PDB entry 3RJM | X-ray diffraction, 2.55 A resolution | chains B and C of the 6 polymer chains in the assembly

[Chain B]
Molecule: Caspase-2
Organism: Homo sapiens
Notes: EC 3.4.22.55
UniProt: P42575 (CASP2_HUMAN); residues 201-305 here correspond to UniProt positions 348-452 (UniProt number = residue number + 147)
Amino-acid sequence (117 residues; each row starts with the number of its first residue):
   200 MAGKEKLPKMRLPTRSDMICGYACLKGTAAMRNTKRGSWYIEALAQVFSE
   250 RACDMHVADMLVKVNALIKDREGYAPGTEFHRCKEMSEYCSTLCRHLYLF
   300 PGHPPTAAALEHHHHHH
Disordered / not traced: 200-206, 304-316
Construct notes: expression tag (200, 306-316)

[Chain C]
Molecule: Caspase-2
Organism: Homo sapiens
Notes: EC 3.4.22.55
UniProt: P42575 (CASP2_HUMAN); residues 2-168 here correspond to UniProt positions 167-333 (UniProt number = residue number + 165)
Amino-acid sequence (169 residues; row label = number of the first residue in the row; numbering starts at 0):
     0 MANKDGPVCLQVKPCTPEFYQTHFQLAYRLQSRPRGLALVLSNVHFTGEK
    50 ELEFRSGGDVDHSTLVTLFKLLGYDVHVLCDQTAQEMQEKLQNFAQLPAH
   100 RVTDSCIVALLSHGVEGAIYGVDGKLLQLQEVFQLFDNANCPSLQNKPKM
   150 FFIQACRGDETDRGVDQQD
Disordered / not traced: 0-8
Construct notes: expression tag (0-1)
UniProt features mapped onto this chain:
  - active site: His-112, Cys-155

[Interface between chain B and chain C]
Residue-residue contacts (11):
  Met-209(B) with Gln-166(C), hydrogen bond (backbone-side chain)
  Arg-210(B) with Arg-162(C), hydrogen bond (side chain-backbone); Gly-163(C), hydrogen bond (side chain-backbone); Val-164(C); Asp-165(C), salt bridge
  Leu-211(B) with Gly-163(C); Val-164(C), hydrogen bond (backbone-backbone)
  Pro-212(B) with Asp-161(C)
  Thr-213(B) with Asp-161(C), hydrogen bond
  Lys-225(B) with Gln-129(C)
  Lys-268(B) with Asn-145(C), hydrogen bond

[Summary]
The interface between chain B and chain C involves 7 residues on one side and 8 on the other; the contacts
include 6 hydrogen bonds and 1 salt bridge. Polar contacts include Arg-210(B)/Asp-165(C),
Met-209(B)/Gln-166(C) and Arg-210(B)/Arg-162(C).
Here chain B is Caspase-2 and chain C is Caspase-2, both from Homo sapiens. Entry 3RJM (CASPASE2 IN COMPLEX
WITH CHDI LIGAND 33c) was determined by X-ray diffraction.
